Entry 6EF0 (electron microscopy, 4.43 A resolution (low resolution: residue-level contacts below are approximate; hydrogen-bond / salt-bridge calls are withheld)); this record covers chains J and K of the 14 polymer chains in the assembly.

[Chain J]
Name: 26S proteasome regulatory subunit 8 homolog
From: Saccharomyces cerevisiae (strain ATCC 204508 / S288c)
UniProt: Q01939 (PRS8_YEAST); residue numbers follow UniProt; this construct covers 130-405
Sequence (276 residues; each row starts with the number of its first residue):
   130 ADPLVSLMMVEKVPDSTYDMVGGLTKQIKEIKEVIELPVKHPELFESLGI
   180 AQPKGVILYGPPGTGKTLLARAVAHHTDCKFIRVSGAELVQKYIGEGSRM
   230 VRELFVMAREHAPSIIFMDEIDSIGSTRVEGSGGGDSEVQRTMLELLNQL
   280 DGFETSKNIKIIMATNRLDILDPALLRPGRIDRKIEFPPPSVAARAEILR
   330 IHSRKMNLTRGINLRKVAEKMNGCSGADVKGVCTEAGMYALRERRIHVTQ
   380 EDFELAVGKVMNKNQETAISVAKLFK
Disordered / not traced: 395-398
Ligand contacts:
  - ATP (adenosine-5'-triphosphate), molecule 1: Met-149, Val-150, Gly-151, Leu-153, Pro-191, Gly-192, Thr-193, Gly-194, Lys-195, Thr-196, Leu-197, Asp-248, Glu-249, Ile-327, His-331, Gly-355, Ala-356, Lys-359
  - ATP, molecule 2: Leu-273, Glu-274, Asn-277, Arg-306, Arg-309
UniProt features mapped onto this chain:
  - binding site (ATP): Gly-189 to Thr-196

[Chain K]
Name: 26S proteasome regulatory subunit 6B homolog
From: Saccharomyces cerevisiae (strain ATCC 204508 / S288c)
UniProt: P33298 (PRS6B_YEAST); numbering as in UniProt (aligned over 157-428)
Sequence (272 residues; each row starts with the number of its first residue):
   157 SISVMGENEKPDVTYADVGGLDMQKQEIREAVELPLVQADLYEQIGIDPP
   207 RGVLLYGPPGTGKTMLVKAVANSTKAAFIRVNGSEFVHKYLGEGPRMVRD
   257 VFRLARENAPSIIFIDEVDSIATKRFDAQTGSDREVQRILIELLTQMDGF
   307 DQSTNVKVIMATNRADTLDPALLRPGRLDRKIEFPSLRDRRERRLIFGTI
   357 ASKMSLAPEADLDSLIIRNDSLSGAVIAAIMQEAGLRAVRKNRYVILQSD
   407 LEEAYATQVKTDNTVDKFDFYK
Ligand contacts:
  - ATP (adenosine-5'-triphosphate), molecule 1: Val-174, Gly-175, Leu-177, Pro-215, Gly-216, Thr-217, Gly-218, Lys-219, Thr-220, Met-221, Asp-272, Thr-318, Asn-319, Gly-380, Ala-381
  - ATP, molecule 2: Leu-300, Asp-304, Arg-330, Arg-333
UniProt features mapped onto this chain:
  - binding site (ATP): Gly-213 to Thr-220
  - cross-link: Lys-280 (Glycyl lysine isopeptide (Lys-Gly) (interchain with G-Cter in ubiquitin))

[How chain J and chain K interact]
Residue-residue contacts (35):
  Pro-191(J) with Ala-327(K)
  Gly-192(J) with Arg-330(K)
  Arg-200(J) with Gly-305(K); Phe-306(K)
  Arg-212(J) with Phe-306(K)
  Ser-214(J) with Thr-301(K)
  Leu-218(J) with Leu-247(K)
  Gln-220(J) with Leu-247(K)
  Phe-246(J) with Phe-306(K)
  Glu-249(J) with Ile-297(K)
  Asp-251(J) with Phe-282(K)
  Ser-252(J) with Arg-294(K)
  Ser-255(J) with Arg-290(K)
  Arg-257(J) with Gln-285(K)
  Gly-262(J) with Gly-287(K)
  Asp-265(J) with Arg-294(K)
  Arg-296(J) with Arg-281(K); Phe-282(K)
  Lys-334(J) with Ile-201(K); Gly-202(K)
  Met-335(J) with Ile-201(K); Ile-203(K)
  Asp-357(J) with Pro-331(K)
  Lys-359(J) with Asp-204(K)
  Thr-363(J) with Asp-204(K); Pro-206(K)
  Glu-364(J) with Asp-335(K); Arg-336(K)
  Met-367(J) with Glu-186(K); Pro-206(K); Arg-336(K)
  Arg-371(J) with Gln-182(K); Glu-186(K)
  Ile-375(J) with Gln-200(K); Ile-201(K)
Interface residues without a listed pair, chain J (33 interface residues in all): Phe-210, Val-219, Asp-248, Ser-261, Asn-336, Gly-360, Leu-370, Lys-388
Interface residues without a listed pair, chain K (30 interface residues in all): Tyr-198, Gly-248, Arg-252, Glu-298, Gln-302, Pro-326

[In short]
The interface between chain J and chain K involves 33 residues on one side and 30 on the other. One ATP
molecule is bound between chain J and chain K. Chain J binds ATP. Ligands of chain K: ATP.
Chain J is 26S proteasome regulatory subunit 8 homolog and chain K is 26S proteasome regulatory subunit 6B
homolog, both from Saccharomyces cerevisiae (strain ATCC 204508 / S288c); the structure, Yeast 26S proteasome
bound to ubiquitinated substrate (1D* motor state), was determined by electron microscopy together with 6EF1
and 6EF2 from the same study.
